PDB entry 7K98 | X-ray diffraction, 2.19 A resolution | chains B and F of the 6 polymer chains in the assembly

# Chain B
Molecule: Phenylalanine--tRNA ligase beta subunit
Source organism: Mycobacterium tuberculosis (strain ATCC 25618 / H37Rv)
Notes: EC 6.1.1.20
UniProt: P9WFU1 (SYFB_MYCTU); residues 1-831 here = UniProt positions 1-831
Chain sequence (840 residues; numbered -8 to 831; the number before each row is that of its first residue; numbers below 1 keep their minus sign (Glu-8 is residue -8)):
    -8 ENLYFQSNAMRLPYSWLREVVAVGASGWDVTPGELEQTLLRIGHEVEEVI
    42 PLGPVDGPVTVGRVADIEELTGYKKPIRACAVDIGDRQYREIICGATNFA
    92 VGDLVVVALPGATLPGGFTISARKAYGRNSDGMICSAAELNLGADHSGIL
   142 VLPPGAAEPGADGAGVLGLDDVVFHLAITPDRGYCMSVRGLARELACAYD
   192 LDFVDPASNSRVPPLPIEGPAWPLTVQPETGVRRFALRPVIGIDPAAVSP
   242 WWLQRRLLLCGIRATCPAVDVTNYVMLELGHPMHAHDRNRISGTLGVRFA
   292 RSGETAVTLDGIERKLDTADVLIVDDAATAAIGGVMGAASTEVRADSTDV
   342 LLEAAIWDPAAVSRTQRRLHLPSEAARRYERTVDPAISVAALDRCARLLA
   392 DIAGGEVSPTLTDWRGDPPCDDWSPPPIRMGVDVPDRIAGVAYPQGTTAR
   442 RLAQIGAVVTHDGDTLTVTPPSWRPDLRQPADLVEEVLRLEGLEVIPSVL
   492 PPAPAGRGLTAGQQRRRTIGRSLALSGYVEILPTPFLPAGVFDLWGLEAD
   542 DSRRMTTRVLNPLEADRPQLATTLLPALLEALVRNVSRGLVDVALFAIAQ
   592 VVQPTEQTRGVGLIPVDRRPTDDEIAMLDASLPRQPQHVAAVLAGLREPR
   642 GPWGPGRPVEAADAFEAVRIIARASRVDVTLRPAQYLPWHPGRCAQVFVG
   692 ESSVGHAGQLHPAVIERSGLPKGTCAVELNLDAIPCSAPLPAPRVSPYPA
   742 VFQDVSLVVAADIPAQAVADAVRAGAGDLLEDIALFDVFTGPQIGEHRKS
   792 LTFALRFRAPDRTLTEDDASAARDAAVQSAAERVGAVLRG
Not modelled in the structure: -8 to -3
Construct notes: expression tag (-8 to 0)
Ion coordination: Mg2+ site 1: Glu476 (shared with 1 residue of chain A); Mg2+ site 2: Glu807 (shared with A39(F) of chain F)
UniProt features mapped onto this chain:
  - binding site (Mg(2+)): Asp467, Asp473, Glu476, Glu477
Reported in the primary citation:
  - binding site for tRNA(Phe): Ser578, Arg579, Pro738, Ala741, Phe743, Asp745, Ser747, Asp778, Phe780, Thr793, Thr804, Leu805, Glu807, Arg830

# Chain F
Molecule: tRNA(Phe)
Sequence (77 nucleotides; row label = number of the first residue in the row):
     1 GGCCAGGUAGCUCAGUCGGUAUGAGCGUCCGCCUGAAAAGCGGAAGGUCG
    51 GCGGUUCGAUCCCGCCCCUGGCCACCA
Ion coordination: Mg2+: A39 (shared with Glu807(B) of chain B)

# Chain B / chain F interface
Pairs across the interface (40; chain B residue first):
  Pro738(B) - C11(F)  hydrogen bond to the sugar
  Pro738(B) - U12(F)  sugar contact
  Tyr739(B) - C11(F)  sugar contact
  Tyr739(B) - U12(F)  sugar contact
  Pro740(B) - C11(F)  base contact
  Pro740(B) - G25(F)  base contact
  Pro740(B) - C26(F)  base contact
  Ala741(B) - C26(F)  hydrogen bond to the sugar
  Ala741(B) - G27(F)  sugar contact
  Val742(B) - C26(F)  phosphate contact
  Val742(B) - G27(F)  phosphate contact
  Phe743(B) - G27(F)  hydrogen bond to the phosphate
  Gln744(B) - A38(F)  sugar contact
  Gln744(B) - A39(F)  sugar contact
  Asp745(B) - A37(F)  hydrogen bond to the sugar
  Asp745(B) - A38(F)  hydrogen bond to the sugar
  Ser747(B) - A36(F)  hydrogen bond to the base
  Ser747(B) - A37(F)  hydrogen bond to the base
  Phe777(B) - A37(F)  sugar contact
  Asp778(B) - G35(F)  hydrogen bond to the base
  Asp778(B) - A36(F)  base contact
  Phe780(B) - G35(F)  stacking on the base
  Gln784(B) - G35(F)  hydrogen bond to the phosphate
  Thr793(B) - A36(F)  hydrogen bond to the base
  Thr793(B) - A37(F)  base contact
  Thr804(B) - U12(F)  sugar contact
  Thr804(B) - G25(F)  hydrogen bond to the base
  Thr804(B) - C26(F)  sugar contact
  Leu805(B) - G25(F)  hydrogen bond to the sugar
  Leu805(B) - C26(F)  sugar contact
  Thr806(B) - G25(F)  phosphate contact
  Thr806(B) - C26(F)  phosphate contact
  Glu807(B) - C26(F)  hydrogen bond to the phosphate
  Glu807(B) - A39(F)  phosphate contact
  Glu807(B) - G40(F)  phosphate contact
  Asp808(B) - G40(F)  phosphate contact
  Ser811(B) - A39(F)  phosphate contact
  Arg814(B) - A39(F)  sugar contact
  Arg830(B) - G35(F)  hydrogen bond to the base
  Arg830(B) - A36(F)  base contact
Other interface residues (no listed pair), chain B (24 interface residues in all): Val746, Ser791
Other interface residues (no listed pair), chain F (14 interface residues in all): G10, U28, U34

# In short
Chain B and chain F form an interface of 24 and 14 residues respectively; the contacts include 14 hydrogen
bonds and 1 aromatic stacking contact. Polar contacts include Ser747(B)-A36(F), Ser747(B)-A37(F) and
Asp778(B)-G35(F). Curated annotation (UniProt) lists 4 Mg2+-binding residues on chain B. From the paper: a
binding site for tRNA(Phe) at Ser578(B), Arg579(B) and Pro738(B) among others.
Chain B is Phenylalanine--tRNA ligase beta subunit (Mycobacterium tuberculosis (strain ATCC 25618 / H37Rv))
and chain F is tRNA(Phe); the structure, Preaminoacylation complex of M. tuberculosis PheRS with cognate
precursor tRNA and 5'-O-(N-phenylalanyl)sulfamoyl-adenosine (F-AMS), was determined by X-ray diffraction,
deposited together with 7K9M, 7KA0 and 7KAB.
